PDB entry 6XRP | X-ray diffraction, 2.40 A resolution | chains A and B

Chain A:
Name: Rhomboid protease GlpG
Source organism: Escherichia coli
Notes: EC 3.4.21.105
UniProt: A0A0J2E248 (A0A0J2E248_ECOLX); residue numbers follow UniProt; this construct covers 87-276
Chain sequence (211 residues; numbered 66 to 276; the number before each row is that of its first residue):
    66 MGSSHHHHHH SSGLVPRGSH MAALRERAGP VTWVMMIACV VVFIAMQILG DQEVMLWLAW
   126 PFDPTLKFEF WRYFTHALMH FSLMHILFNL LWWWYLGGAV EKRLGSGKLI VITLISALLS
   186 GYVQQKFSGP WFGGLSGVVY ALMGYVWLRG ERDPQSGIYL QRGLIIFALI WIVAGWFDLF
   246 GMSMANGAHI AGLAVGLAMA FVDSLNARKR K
Unresolved in the structure: 66-91, 272-276
Differences from the reference sequence: initiating methionine (66); expression tag (67-86)
Small-molecule neighbours: N-(4-phenylbutyl)formamide (V87): Met149, His150, Phe153, Asn154, Ser201, Trp236, Phe245, Met247, Met249, His254
From the paper describing this entry:
  - binding site for peptide ketoamide inhibitor (chain B): Ser201

Chain B:
Name: peptide ketoamide inhibitor
Chain sequence (6 residues; row label = number of the first residue in the row):
   496 ARVWHA

Chain A / chain B interface:
Pairs across the interface (28):
  Met120(A) with Val498(B), hydrophobic
  Phe146(A) with Val498(B), hydrophobic; Trp499(B); His500(B)
  His150(A) with His500(B); Ala501(B), hydrogen bond (side chain-backbone)
  Asn154(A) with Ala501(B), hydrogen bond (side chain-backbone)
  Gln189(A) with Trp499(B)
  Ser193(A) with Trp499(B)
  Trp196(A) with Val498(B); Trp499(B), hydrogen bond (backbone-backbone)
  Phe197(A) with Trp499(B)
  Gly198(A) with Trp499(B), hydrogen bond (backbone-backbone); His500(B); Ala501(B), hydrogen bond (backbone-backbone)
  Gly199(A) with Ala501(B)
  Leu200(A) with Ala501(B), hydrogen bond (backbone-backbone)
  Ser201(A) with Ala501(B), hydrogen bond (side chain-backbone)
  Met247(A) with His500(B)
  Ser248(A) with Val498(B); Trp499(B); His500(B), hydrogen bond (backbone-backbone)
  Met249(A) with Trp499(B); His500(B)
  Ala250(A) with His500(B), hydrogen bond (backbone-backbone); Ala501(B), hydrophobic
  His254(A) with His500(B); Ala501(B)
Other interface residues (no listed pair), chain A (19 interface residues in all): Gly202, Ala253

Overview:
The interface between chain A and chain B involves 19 residues on one side and 4 on the other; the contacts
include 9 hydrogen bonds. Polar pairs include His150(A)-Ala501(B), Asn154(A)-Ala501(B) and
Ser201(A)-Ala501(B). Chain A binds N-(4-phenylbutyl)formamide. From the paper: a binding site for peptide
ketoamide inhibitor (chain B) at Ser201(A).
Here chain A is Rhomboid protease GlpG (Escherichia coli) and chain B is peptide ketoamide inhibitor. Entry
6XRP (Crystal structure of GlpG in complex with peptide ketoamide inhibitor, Ac-RVWHA-ketoamide-phenylbutyl)
was determined by X-ray diffraction (same publication as 6VJ8, 6VJ9 and 6XRO).
